2HW3 - chains B and A of the 3 polymer chains in the assembly; structure by X-ray diffraction, 1.98 A resolution.

# Chain B
Molecule: 11-nt DNA strand
Sequence (11 nucleotides; each row starts with the number of its first residue):
    19 GCGATCAGCTT

# Chain A
Molecule: DNA Polymerase I
From: Geobacillus stearothermophilus
Notes: EC 2.7.7.7; fragment: residues 299-876 (analogous to E Coli Klenow Fragment)
UniProtKB: Q5KWC1 (Q5KWC1_GEOKA); residues 298-876 here correspond to UniProt positions 300-878 (UniProt number = residue number + 2)
Sequence (580 residues; numbered 297 to 876; the number before each row is that of its first residue):
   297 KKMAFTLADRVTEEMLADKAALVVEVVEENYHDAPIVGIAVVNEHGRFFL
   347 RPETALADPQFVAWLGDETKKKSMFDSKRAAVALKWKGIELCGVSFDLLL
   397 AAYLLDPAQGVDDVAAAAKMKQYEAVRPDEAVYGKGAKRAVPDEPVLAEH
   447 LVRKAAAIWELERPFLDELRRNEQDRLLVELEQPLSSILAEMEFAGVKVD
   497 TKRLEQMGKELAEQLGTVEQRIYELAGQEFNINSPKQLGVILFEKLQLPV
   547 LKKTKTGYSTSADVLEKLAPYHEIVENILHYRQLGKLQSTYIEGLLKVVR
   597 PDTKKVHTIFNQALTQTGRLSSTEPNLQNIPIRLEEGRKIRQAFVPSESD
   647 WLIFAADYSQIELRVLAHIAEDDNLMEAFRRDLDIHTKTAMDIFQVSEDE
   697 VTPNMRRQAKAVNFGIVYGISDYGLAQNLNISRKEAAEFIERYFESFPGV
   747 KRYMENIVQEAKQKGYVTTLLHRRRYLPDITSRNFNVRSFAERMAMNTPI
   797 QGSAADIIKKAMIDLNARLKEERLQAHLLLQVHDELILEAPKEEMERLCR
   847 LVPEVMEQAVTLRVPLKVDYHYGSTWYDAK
Ion coordination: Mg2+: Asp653, Tyr654, Asp830

# Chain B / chain A interface
Residue-residue contacts - 30 pairs, chain B then chain A:
  DG19(B) - Ala433(A)  phosphate contact
  DC20(B) - Ala433(A)  hydrogen bond to the phosphate
  DT23(B) - Thr552(A)  phosphate contact
  DC24(B) - Thr550(A)  hydrogen bond to the phosphate
  DC24(B) - Lys551(A)  hydrogen bond to the phosphate
  DC24(B) - Thr552(A)  hydrogen bond to the phosphate
  DA25(B) - Thr550(A)  phosphate contact
  DA25(B) - Ser555(A)  phosphate contact
  DA25(B) - Thr556(A)  hydrogen bond to the phosphate
  DA25(B) - Ser557(A)  hydrogen bond to the phosphate
  DA25(B) - Arg578(A)  hydrogen bond to the phosphate
  DG26(B) - Ser557(A)  phosphate contact
  DG26(B) - Ala558(A)  hydrogen bond to the phosphate
  DG26(B) - Arg578(A)  salt bridge to the phosphate
  DG26(B) - Lys582(A)  hydrogen bond to the base
  DC27(B) - Lys582(A)  sugar contact
  DC27(B) - Tyr587(A)  sugar contact
  DC27(B) - Asn625(A)  hydrogen bond to the base
  DC27(B) - Pro627(A)  phosphate contact
  DT28(B) - Gln624(A)  sugar contact
  DT28(B) - Asn625(A)  sugar contact
  DT28(B) - Ile626(A)  sugar contact
  DT28(B) - Pro627(A)  phosphate contact
  DT28(B) - Ile628(A)  hydrogen bond to the phosphate
  DT28(B) - Arg629(A)  hydrogen bond to the phosphate
  DT29(B) - Arg615(A)  hydrogen bond to the base
  DT29(B) - Ile628(A)  phosphate contact
  DT29(B) - Val828(A)  phosphate contact
  DT29(B) - His829(A)  phosphate contact
  DT29(B) - Asp830(A)  phosphate contact
Interface residues without a listed pair, chain A (27 interface residues in all): Lys431, Gly432, Pro531, Tyr554, Gln579, Arg637

# Overview
Chain B and chain A form an interface of 9 and 27 residues respectively; the contacts include 13 hydrogen
bonds and 1 salt bridge. Polar pairs include DG26(B)-Lys582(A), DC27(B)-Asn625(A) and DT29(B)-Arg615(A).
Asp653(A), Tyr654(A) and Asp830(A) coordinate Mg2+.
Chain B is an 11-nt DNA strand and chain A is DNA Polymerase I (Geobacillus stearothermophilus); the
structure, T:O6-methyl-guanine pair in the polymerase postinsertion site (-1 basepair position), was
determined by X-ray diffraction together with 2HHQ, 2HHS, 2HHT, 2HHU, 2HHV, 2HHW and 3 further entries from
the same study.
